5G4U - chains E and H of the 4 polymer chains in the assembly; structure by X-ray diffraction, 2.65 A resolution.

Chain E:
Molecule: Hmkt-7
Notes: fragment: kink turn motif
Sequence (19 nucleotides; row label = number of the first residue in the row):
     1 GGCGAAGAUC CGGUGAGCC

Chain H:
Molecule: 50S ribosomal protein L7AE
From: Archaeoglobus fulgidus
Notes: fragment: k-turn binding domain, residues 2-119
UniProt: O29494 (RL7A_ARCFU); residues 2-119 here = UniProt positions 2-119
Sequence (123 residues; numbered -3 to 119; the number before each row is that of its first residue; numbers below 1 keep their minus sign (Gly-3 is residue -3)):
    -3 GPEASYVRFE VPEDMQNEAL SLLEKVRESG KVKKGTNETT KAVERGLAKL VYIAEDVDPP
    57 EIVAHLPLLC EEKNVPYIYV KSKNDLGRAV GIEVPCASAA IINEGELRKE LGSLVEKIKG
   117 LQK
Disordered / not traced: -3 to 0, 118-119
Differences from the reference sequence: expression tag (-3 to 1)

Chain E / chain H interface:
Pairs across the interface - 7 pairs, chain E then chain H:
  G13(E) - Lys37(H)  salt bridge to the phosphate
  U14(E) - Lys37(H)  salt bridge to the phosphate
  G15(E) - Lys29(H)  salt bridge to the phosphate
  G15(E) - Asn33(H)  hydrogen bond to the base
  G15(E) - Glu34(H)  hydrogen bond to the sugar
  A16(E) - Lys30(H)  phosphate contact
  G17(E) - Glu89(H)  base contact

Summary:
Chain E and chain H form an interface of 5 and 6 residues respectively, with 2 hydrogen bonds and 3 salt
bridges. Polar pairs include G15(E)-Asn33(H), G15(E)-Glu34(H) and G13(E)-Lys37(H).
Chain E is Hmkt-7 and chain H is 50S ribosomal protein L7AE (Archaeoglobus fulgidus); the structure,
Association of three two-k-turn units based on Kt-7 3bU,3nU, forming a triangular-shaped structure, was
determined by X-ray diffraction (same publication as 5G4T and 5G4V).
